6BM7 - chains A and F of the 3 polymer chains in the assembly; structure by X-ray diffraction, 2.98 A resolution.

[Chain A]
Name: S-adenosylmethionine decarboxylase beta chain
Organism: Trypanosoma brucei brucei (strain 927/4 GUTat10.1)
Notes: EC 4.1.1.50
Reference sequence: Q587A7 (Q587A7_TRYB2); numbering as in UniProt (aligned over 1-85)
Chain sequence (85 residues; each row starts with the number of its first residue):
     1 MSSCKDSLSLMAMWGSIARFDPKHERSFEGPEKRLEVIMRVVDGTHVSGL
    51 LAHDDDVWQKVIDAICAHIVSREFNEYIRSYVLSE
Disordered / not traced: 1-4, 23-26
Residues lining bound ligands: DY7 (2-amino-4-[(3,5-dibromophenyl)amino]-6-methylpyrimidin-1-ium): Phe28, Leu83, Ser84, Glu85
Reported in the primary citation:
  - binding site for DY7: Phe28, Leu83, Glu85
  - conformationally variable residues (order/disorder transition): Arg26
  - specificity-determining residues: Ala67 (proposed by the authors, not directly observed)

[Chain F]
Name: Inactive S-adenosylmethionine decarboxylase prozyme
Organism: Trypanosoma brucei brucei (strain 927/4 GUTat10.1)
Reference sequence: A5HNV6 (DCAMP_TRYBB); residue numbers follow UniProt; this construct covers 1-325
Chain sequence (325 residues; row label = number of the first residue in the row):
     1 MSVTRINQQTECPSSVHDLVSCWGGCTQSKTSTDSGLEKRFELNFAQPVD
    51 IGTVTVKQLASVMERAGESLRQNSAELGIHTLKFDRSLLVFTAKQIVVRS
   101 SVSVMLHEAVHPMLELMRSHNIIVDWASFMRVNYGSPWDMTSETSDIMAH
   151 EYAELKSAFPTGHPYLAGPVDRDHCFYFVYDGIDRDPSSCRRENDVQINV
   201 YMYNVQADDEYDLDGNTKEQQLLVSHCAGEYETLRVSTYGSTHPFASFET
   251 NAVSAASDITKIVNGLLKKFYPERVLLVLLQDRDAQGTTACGVMDRLEGF
   301 TVVHRGANHFGGGYVFHQATYARSA
Disordered / not traced: 1-3, 25-32, 207-218, 239-242, 286-293, 325
Residues lining bound ligands: 1,4-diaminobutane (PUT): Glu42, Asn44, Trp126, Ile183, Glu193, Asp195, Leu280, Asp282, Tyr314

[How chain A and chain F interact]
Residue-residue contacts (25; chain A residue first):
  Lys5(A) with Trp23(F), hydrogen bond (backbone-backbone)
  Asp6(A) with Trp138(F), hydrogen bond; Met140(F); Ser145(F)
  Ser7(A) with Ser145(F), hydrogen bond (backbone-side chain); Met148(F); Ala149(F)
  Leu8(A) with Pro137(F), hydrophobic; Trp138(F), hydrophobic; Leu166(F), hydrophobic; Val170(F), hydrophobic; Phe176(F), hydrophobic
  Leu10(A) with Leu19(F)
  Met11(A) with Met148(F); Tyr152(F), hydrophobic; Pro164(F), hydrophobic; Phe176(F), hydrophobic
  Met13(A) with Trp23(F), hydrophobic
  Trp14(A) with Pro13(F); Ser14(F); Ser15(F); Val16(F); Leu19(F), hydrophobic; Tyr152(F)
  Ile17(A) with Cys12(F), hydrophobic
Also at the interface, not in a pair above, chain A (10 interface residues in all): Phe20
Also at the interface, not in a pair above, chain F (21 interface residues in all): Val20, Gly24, Lys156

[Overview]
The interface between chain A and chain F involves 10 residues on one side and 21 on the other, with 3
hydrogen bonds. Among the polar pairs are Asp6(A)-Trp138(F), Ser7(A)-Ser145(F) and Lys5(A)-Trp23(F). Chain A
binds compound DY7. The paper reports a binding site for DY7 at Phe28(A), Leu83(A) and Glu85(A); the
specificity determinant Ala67(A).
Here chain A is S-adenosylmethionine decarboxylase beta chain and chain F is Inactive S-adenosylmethionine
decarboxylase prozyme, both from Trypanosoma brucei brucei (strain 927/4 GUTat10.1). Entry 6BM7 (Crystal
structure of Trypanosoma brucei AdoMetDC/prozyme heterodimer in complex with pyrimidineamine inhibitor
UTSAM568) was determined by X-ray diffraction.
